Entry 3MI5 (X-ray diffraction, 1.78 A resolution); this record covers chains N and R of the 12 polymer chains in the assembly.

Chain N (and R):
Protein: Protocatechuate 3,4-dioxygenase beta chain
Organism: Pseudomonas putida
Notes: EC 1.13.11.3; chain R of this document is another copy of the same molecule, construct and numbering; everything in this record applies to it too
Reference sequence: P00437 (PCXB_PSEPU); residues 301-538 here correspond to UniProt positions 2-239 (UniProt number = residue number - 299)
Amino-acid sequence (238 residues; each row starts with the number of its first residue):
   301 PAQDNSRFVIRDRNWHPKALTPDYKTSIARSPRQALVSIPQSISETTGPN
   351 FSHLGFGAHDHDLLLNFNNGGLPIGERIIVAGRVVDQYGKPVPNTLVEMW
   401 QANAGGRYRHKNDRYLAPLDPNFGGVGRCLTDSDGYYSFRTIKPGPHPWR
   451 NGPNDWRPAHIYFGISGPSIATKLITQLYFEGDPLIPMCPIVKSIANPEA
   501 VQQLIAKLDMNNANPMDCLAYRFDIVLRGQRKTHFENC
Construct notes: engineered mutation His447 (Tyr148 in P00437), Tyr462 (His163 in P00437)
Bound ions: Fe ion: Tyr408, His460, Tyr462 (together with catechol)
Residues lining bound ligands: catechol (CAQ): Tyr408, His447, Trp449, Arg457, His460, Tyr462, Ile491

How chain N and chain R interact:
Residue-residue contacts - 17 pairs, chain N then chain R:
  Val309(N) with Asn511(R)
  Tyr388(N) with Asn511(R)
  Arg531(N) with Asn511(R), hydrogen bond (side chain-backbone); Asn512(R); Ala513(R), hydrogen bond (side chain-backbone); Asn514(R)
  His534(N) with Ile379(R); Asn512(R), hydrogen bond; Asn514(R), hydrogen bond (backbone-side chain)
  Phe535(N) with His361(R); Ile379(R), hydrophobic; Ser438(R); Phe439(R); Arg440(R); Asn514(R)
  Cys538(N) with Leu365(R); Arg440(R), hydrogen bond (backbone-side chain)
Also at the interface, not in a pair above, chain N (7 interface residues in all): Glu536
Also at the interface, not in a pair above, chain R (13 interface residues in all): Asp362, Arg377, Asp517

Overview:
Chain N and chain R form an interface of 7 and 13 residues respectively, with 5 hydrogen bonds. Polar contacts
include Arg531(N)-Asn511(R), Arg531(N)-Ala513(R) and His534(N)-Asn512(R). Ligands of chain N: catechol.
Tyr408(N), His460(N) and Tyr462(N) coordinate a Fe ion ion.
Both chains are Protocatechuate 3,4-dioxygenase beta chain (Pseudomonas putida). Entry 3MI5 (Axial Ligand
Swapping In Double Mutant Maintains Intradiol-cleavage Chemistry in Protocatechuate 3,4-Dioxygenase) was
determined by X-ray diffraction.
